PDB entry 5S65 | X-ray diffraction, 2.25 A resolution | chains B and C of the 6 polymer chains in the assembly

[Chain B]
Molecule: Tubulin beta-2B chain
From: Bos taurus
UniProtKB: Q6B856 (TBB2B_BOVIN); the author numbering skips numbers that UniProt does not, so the offset changes along the chain: 1-42 = UniProt 1-42; 45-360 = UniProt 43-358; 369-455 = UniProt 359-445
Chain sequence (445 residues; numbered 1 to 455; 10 numbers in that range are skipped by the numbering (no residue carries them; nothing is unmodelled there); the number before each row is that of its first residue):
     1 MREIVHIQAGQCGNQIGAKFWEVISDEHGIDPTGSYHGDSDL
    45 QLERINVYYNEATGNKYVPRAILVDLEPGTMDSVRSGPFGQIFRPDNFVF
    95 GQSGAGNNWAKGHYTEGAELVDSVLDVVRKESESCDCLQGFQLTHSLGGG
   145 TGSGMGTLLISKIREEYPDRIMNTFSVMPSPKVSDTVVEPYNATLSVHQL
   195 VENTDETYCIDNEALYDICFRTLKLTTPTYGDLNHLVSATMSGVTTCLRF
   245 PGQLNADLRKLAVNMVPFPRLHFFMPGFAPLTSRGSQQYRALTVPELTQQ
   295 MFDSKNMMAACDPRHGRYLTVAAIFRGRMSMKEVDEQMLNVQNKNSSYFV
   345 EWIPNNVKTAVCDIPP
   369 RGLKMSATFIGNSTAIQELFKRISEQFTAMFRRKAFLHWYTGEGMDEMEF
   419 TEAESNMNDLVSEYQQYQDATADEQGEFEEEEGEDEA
Not modelled in the structure: 279-280, 438-455
Metal / ion sites: Mg2+: Gln11 (together with GDP); Ca2+: Glu113 (shared with Glu284(C) of chain C)
Ligand contacts: GDP (guanosine-5'-diphosphate): Gly10, Gln11, Cys12, Gln15, Ile16, Asp69, Ala99, Asn101, Ser140, Gly142, Gly143, Gly144, Thr145, Gly146, Ser147, Val171, Pro173, Val177, Asp179, Glu183, Asn206, Leu209, Tyr224, Leu227, Asn228
UniProt features mapped onto this chain:
  - motif: Met1 to Ile4 (MREI motif)
  - binding site (GTP): Gln11, Glu71, Ser140, Gly144, Thr145, Gly146, Asn206, Asn228
  - binding site (Mg(2+)): Glu71
  - modified residue: Ser40 (Phosphoserine), Thr57 (Phosphothreonine), Lys60 (N6-acetyllysine), Ser174 (Phosphoserine), Thr287 (Phosphothreonine), Thr292 (Phosphothreonine), Arg320 (Omega-N-methylarginine), Glu448 (5-glutamyl polyglutamate)
  - cross-link (Glycyl lysine isopeptide (Lys-Gly)): Lys60 (interchain with G-Cter in ubiquitin), Lys326 (interchain with G-Cter in ubiquitin)

[Chain C]
Molecule: Tubulin alpha-1B chain
From: Bos taurus
UniProtKB: P81947 (TBA1B_BOVIN); residues 1-451 here = UniProt positions 1-451
Chain sequence (451 residues; row label = number of the first residue in the row):
     1 MRECISIHVGQAGVQIGNACWELYCLEHGIQPDGQMPSDKTIGGGDDSFN
    51 TFFSETGAGKHVPRAVFVDLEPTVIDEVRTGTYRQLFHPEQLITGKEDAA
   101 NNYARGHYTIGKEIIDLVLDRIRKLADQCTGLQGFLVFHSFGGGTGSGFT
   151 SLLMERLSVDYGKKSKLEFSIYPAPQVSTAVVEPYNSILTTHTTLEHSDC
   201 AFMVDNEAIYDICRRNLDIERPTYTNLNRLISQIVSSITASLRFDGALNV
   251 DLTEFQTNLVPYPRIHFPLATYAPVISAEKAYHEQLSVAEITNACFEPAN
   301 QMVKCDPRHGKYMACCLLYRGDVVPKDVNAAIATIKTKRSIQFVDWCPTG
   351 FKVGINYQPPTVVPGGDLAKVQRAVCMLSNTTAIAEAWARLDHKFDLMYA
   401 KRAFVHWYVGEGMEEGEFSEAREDMAALEKDYEEVGVDSVEGEGEEEGEE
   451 Y
Not modelled in the structure: 441-451
Metal / ion sites: Ca2+ site 1: Asp39, Thr41, Gly44, Glu55; Ca2+ site 2: Glu284 (shared with Glu113(B) of chain B)
Ligand contacts:
  - GTP (guanosine-5'-triphosphate): Gly10, Gln11, Ala12, Gln15, Ile16, Asp69, Asp98, Ala99, Ala100, Asn101, Ser140, Gly142, Gly143, Gly144, Thr145, Gly146, Ile171, Pro173, Val177, Ser178, Thr179, Glu183, Asn206, Tyr224, Leu227, Asn228, Ile231
  - X1J (1-(5-amino-1,3-dihydro-2H-isoindol-2-yl)ethan-1-one): Thr41, Ile42, Gly44, Gly45

[Chain B / chain C interface]
Residue-residue contacts - 40 pairs, chain B then chain C:
  Gln96(B) with Met1(C); Arg2(C), hydrogen bond (backbone-side chain)
  Ser97(B) with Arg2(C)
  Asn101(B) with Glu254(C), hydrogen bond
  Asp179(B) with Glu254(C); Lys352(C), hydrogen bond (backbone-side chain)
  Thr180(B) with Glu254(C); Asn258(C)
  Val181(B) with Asn258(C), hydrogen bond (backbone-side chain); Pro348(C), hydrophobic
  Val182(B) with Thr257(C)
  Thr221(B) with Lys326(C); Asn329(C)
  Ala397(B) with Trp346(C)
  Met398(B) with Trp346(C)
  Arg400(B) with Asp345(C), salt bridge; Ser439(C), hydrogen bond
  Arg401(B) with Tyr262(C), hydrogen bond (backbone-side chain); Asp345(C), salt bridge; Trp346(C); Glu434(C), hydrogen bond (side chain-backbone); Val435(C); Val437(C), hydrogen bond (side chain-backbone); Asp438(C); Ser439(C), hydrogen bond
  Lys402(B) with Tyr262(C)
  Ala403(B) with Pro261(C); Tyr262(C); Trp346(C), hydrophobic
  Phe404(B) with Thr257(C); Asn258(C); Val260(C); Pro261(C), hydrogen bond (backbone-backbone); Trp346(C), hydrophobic
  His406(B) with Val260(C), hydrogen bond (side chain-backbone); Pro261(C); Pro263(C)
  Trp407(B) with Gln256(C); Thr257(C), hydrogen bond (side chain-backbone); Val260(C)
Interface residues without a listed pair, chain B (19 interface residues in all): Gly100, Leu405
Interface residues without a listed pair, chain C (22 interface residues in all): Pro325

[Summary]
The interface between chain B and chain C involves 19 residues on one side and 22 on the other; the contacts
include 12 hydrogen bonds and 2 salt bridges. Among the polar pairs are Arg400(B)-Asp345(C),
Arg401(B)-Asp345(C) and Gln96(B)-Arg2(C). Chain B binds GDP.
Chain B is Tubulin beta-2B chain and chain C is Tubulin alpha-1B chain, both from Bos taurus; the structure,
Tubulin-Z1354416068-complex, was determined by X-ray diffraction (same publication as 5S4L, 5S4M, 5S4N, 5S4O,
5S4P, 5S4Q and 52 further entries).
